Entry 6LF3 (X-ray diffraction, 3.20 A resolution); this record covers chains A and B.

# Chain A (and B)
Protein: Maltose/maltodextrin-binding periplasmic protein, Protein-tyrosine kinase 2-beta
Source organism: Escherichia coli (strain K12)
Notes: EC 2.7.10.2; chain B of this document is another copy of the same molecule, construct and numbering; everything in this record applies to it too
UniProt: chimeric construct of P0AEX9, Q14289: residues 2-367 from P0AEX9 (MALE_ECOLI) positions 27-392 (UniProt number = residue number + 25); residues 370-419 from Q14289 positions 790-839 (UniProt number = residue number + 420)
Sequence (419 residues; each row starts with the number of its first residue):
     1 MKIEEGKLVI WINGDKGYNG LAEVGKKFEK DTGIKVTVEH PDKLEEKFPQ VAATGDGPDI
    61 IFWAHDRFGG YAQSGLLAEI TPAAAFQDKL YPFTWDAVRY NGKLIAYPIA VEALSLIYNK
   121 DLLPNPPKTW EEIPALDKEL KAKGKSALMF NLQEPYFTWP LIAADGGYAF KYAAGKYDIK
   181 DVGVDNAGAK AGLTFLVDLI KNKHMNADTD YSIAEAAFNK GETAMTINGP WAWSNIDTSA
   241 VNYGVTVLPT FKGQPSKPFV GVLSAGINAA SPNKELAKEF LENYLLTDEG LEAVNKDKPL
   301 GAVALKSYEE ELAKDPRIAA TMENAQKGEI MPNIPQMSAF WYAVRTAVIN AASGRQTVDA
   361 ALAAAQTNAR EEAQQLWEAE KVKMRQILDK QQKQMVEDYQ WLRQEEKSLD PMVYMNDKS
Unresolved in the structure: 1-2, 372-419
Construct notes: initiating methionine (1); engineered mutation A83 (Asp108 in P0AEX9), A84 (Lys109 in P0AEX9), A173 (Glu198 in P0AEX9), A174 (Asn199 in P0AEX9), A240 (Lys265 in P0AEX9), A360 (Glu385 in P0AEX9), A363 (Lys388 in P0AEX9), A364 (Asp389 in P0AEX9); linker (368-369)
UniProt features mapped onto this chain:
  - modified residue: Y399 (Phosphotyrosine), Y414 (Phosphotyrosine), S419 (Phosphoserine)
From the paper describing this entry:
  - conformationally variable residues (loop rearrangement): A173 to K176
  - self-association interface (contacts with another copy of this molecule): K171 to D178

# Chain A / chain B interface
Contacting residue pairs (615; chain A residue first):
  I3(A) - N268(B)
  I3(A) - P272(B)
  E4(A) - N273(B)  hydrogen bond (backbone-side chain)
  E5(A) - P272(B)
  E5(A) - N273(B)
  G6(A) - N273(B)  hydrogen bond (backbone-side chain)
  K7(A) - N273(B)  hydrogen bond (backbone-side chain)
  L8(A) - N273(B)
  L8(A) - L276(B)
  L8(A) - F280(B)  hydrophobic
  I10(A) - F280(B)  hydrophobic
  D15(A) - W231(B)
  D15(A) - K298(B)
  K16(A) - W231(B)
  G17(A) - V294(B)
  G17(A) - D297(B)
  G17(A) - K298(B)
  Y18(A) - D297(B)  hydrogen bond (backbone-side chain)
  N19(A) - D297(B)  hydrogen bond (backbone-side chain)
  G20(A) - A293(B)
  G20(A) - D297(B)  hydrogen bond (backbone-side chain)
  L21(A) - F280(B)  hydrophobic
  L21(A) - L285(B)  hydrophobic
  L21(A) - V294(B)  hydrophobic
  V24(A) - F280(B)  hydrophobic
  V24(A) - Y284(B)
  V24(A) - G290(B)
  V24(A) - A293(B)  hydrophobic
  K27(A) - Y284(B)
  F28(A) - L276(B)
  F28(A) - E279(B)
  F28(A) - F280(B)  hydrophobic
  F28(A) - Y284(B)  hydrophobic
  D31(A) - Y284(B)  hydrogen bond
  T32(A) - Y284(B)
  I34(A) - L276(B)  hydrophobic
  E46(A) - Y342(B)  hydrogen bond
  G55(A) - A270(B)
  D56(A) - N268(B)  hydrogen bond (backbone-side chain)
  G57(A) - N268(B)
  P58(A) - N268(B)  hydrogen bond (backbone-side chain)
  D59(A) - I267(B)
  D59(A) - N268(B)  hydrogen bond (backbone-backbone)
  D59(A) - S271(B)  hydrogen bond
  D59(A) - N273(B)  hydrogen bond
  I60(A) - G266(B)
  I60(A) - A277(B)  hydrophobic
  I61(A) - S264(B)
  I61(A) - A265(B)
  I61(A) - G266(B)  hydrogen bond (backbone-backbone)
  F62(A) - S264(B)
  F62(A) - A265(B)  hydrophobic
  F62(A) - L285(B)  hydrophobic
  W63(A) - V262(B)
  W63(A) - L263(B)
  W63(A) - S264(B)  hydrogen bond (backbone-backbone)
  A64(A) - V262(B)
  H65(A) - V260(B)
  H65(A) - G261(B)
  H65(A) - V262(B)  hydrogen bond (backbone-backbone)
  H65(A) - S264(B)
  H65(A) - I330(B)
  H65(A) - M331(B)  hydrogen bond (side chain-backbone)
  H65(A) - N333(B)
  D66(A) - M331(B)
  D66(A) - P332(B)
  D66(A) - N333(B)
  D66(A) - I334(B)
  D66(A) - M337(B)
  D66(A) - W341(B)  hydrogen bond
  R67(A) - S338(B)
  R67(A) - Y342(B)
  F68(A) - S264(B)
  F68(A) - G266(B)
  G69(A) - N333(B)  hydrogen bond (backbone-backbone)
  G69(A) - P335(B)
  G70(A) - P335(B)
  Q73(A) - P335(B)
  G75(A) - A269(B)
  L76(A) - I267(B)
  L76(A) - N268(B)
  L76(A) - A269(B)  hydrogen bond (backbone-backbone)
  L77(A) - I267(B)
  L77(A) - A269(B)
  A78(A) - I267(B)  hydrogen bond (backbone-backbone)
  A78(A) - A269(B)
  A78(A) - K274(B)
  T81(A) - K278(B)  hydrogen bond (backbone-side chain)
  P82(A) - E282(B)
  F86(A) - E282(B)
  F86(A) - L286(B)  hydrophobic
  D88(A) - K306(B)  hydrogen bond (backbone-side chain)
  K89(A) - A304(B)
  K89(A) - L305(B)
  K89(A) - K306(B)  hydrogen bond (backbone-backbone)
  L90(A) - A304(B)
  L90(A) - K306(B)  hydrogen bond (backbone-side chain)
  Y91(A) - A304(B)  hydrogen bond (backbone-backbone)
  Y91(A) - K306(B)
  Y91(A) - E309(B)
  Y91(A) - E310(B)
  T94(A) - A304(B)
  A97(A) - V262(B)  hydrophobic
  A97(A) - N333(B)  hydrogen bond (backbone-side chain)
  V98(A) - S264(B)
  R99(A) - N333(B)  hydrogen bond (backbone-side chain)
  Y100(A) - N333(B)
  Y100(A) - P335(B)
  I105(A) - G266(B)
  A106(A) - A265(B)
  Y107(A) - S264(B)
  Y107(A) - A265(B)  hydrogen bond (backbone-backbone)
  Y107(A) - K278(B)
  Y107(A) - L281(B)  hydrophobic
  Y107(A) - E282(B)  hydrogen bond
  Y107(A) - L286(B)  hydrophobic
  P108(A) - V262(B)  hydrophobic
  P108(A) - L263(B)
  P108(A) - L286(B)
  P108(A) - A304(B)
  I109(A) - L263(B)  hydrogen bond (backbone-backbone)
  I109(A) - S264(B)
  I109(A) - A265(B)
  I109(A) - L285(B)  hydrophobic
  I109(A) - V303(B)
  I109(A) - A304(B)  hydrogen bond (backbone-backbone)
  A110(A) - G261(B)
  A110(A) - V262(B)
  A110(A) - L263(B)  hydrogen bond (backbone-backbone)
  A110(A) - L300(B)  hydrophobic
  A110(A) - A302(B)
  A110(A) - V303(B)  hydrophobic
  A110(A) - A304(B)
  V111(A) - V260(B)  hydrophobic
  V111(A) - G261(B)
  V111(A) - L300(B)
  V111(A) - G301(B)
  V111(A) - A302(B)  hydrogen bond (backbone-backbone)
  E112(A) - W231(B)
  E112(A) - V260(B)
  E112(A) - G261(B)  hydrogen bond (backbone-backbone)
  E112(A) - L263(B)
  E112(A) - L300(B)
  A113(A) - P230(B)
  A113(A) - T321(B)
  A113(A) - A325(B)  hydrophobic
  L114(A) - N228(B)
  L114(A) - G229(B)
  L114(A) - L248(B)
  L114(A) - N324(B)  hydrogen bond (backbone-side chain)
  S115(A) - T226(B)
  S115(A) - I227(B)
  S115(A) - N228(B)  hydrogen bond (backbone-backbone)
  S115(A) - V245(B)
  S115(A) - T246(B)
  S115(A) - L248(B)
  S115(A) - T321(B)
  S115(A) - N324(B)
  L116(A) - M225(B)  hydrophobic
  L116(A) - T226(B)
  L116(A) - G244(B)
  L116(A) - V245(B)
  L116(A) - T246(B)  hydrogen bond (backbone-backbone)
  L116(A) - V247(B)
  L116(A) - L248(B)
  L116(A) - P249(B)
  I117(A) - F218(B)
  I117(A) - M225(B)
  I117(A) - T226(B)  hydrogen bond (backbone-backbone)
  I117(A) - N228(B)
  I117(A) - Y243(B)  hydrophobic
  I117(A) - G244(B)
  Y118(A) - F218(B)
  Y118(A) - A224(B)
  Y118(A) - M225(B)  hydrophobic
  Y118(A) - Y243(B)
  Y118(A) - G244(B)  hydrogen bond (backbone-backbone)
  Y118(A) - T246(B)
  N119(A) - F218(B)
  N119(A) - G221(B)
  N119(A) - A224(B)  hydrogen bond (backbone-backbone)
  N119(A) - V241(B)
  N119(A) - N242(B)
  K120(A) - N242(B)  hydrogen bond (backbone-backbone)
  K120(A) - Y243(B)
  K120(A) - G244(B)
  D121(A) - N242(B)
  L122(A) - G221(B)
  L123(A) - A224(B)  hydrophobic
  L123(A) - M225(B)  hydrophobic
  P126(A) - T246(B)
  P127(A) - M225(B)
  P127(A) - P249(B)
  K128(A) - P249(B)
  K128(A) - T250(B)  hydrogen bond (backbone-backbone)
  T129(A) - P249(B)
  T129(A) - T250(B)  hydrogen bond (side chain-backbone)
  W130(A) - F195(B)
  W130(A) - I227(B)  hydrophobic
  W130(A) - P249(B)  hydrogen bond (side chain-backbone)
  W130(A) - T250(B)  hydrogen bond (backbone-backbone)
  W130(A) - F251(B)
  W130(A) - S256(B)  hydrogen bond
  E131(A) - T250(B)
  E131(A) - F251(B)
  E131(A) - K252(B)  hydrogen bond (side chain-backbone)
  P134(A) - L199(B)  hydrophobic
  P134(A) - H204(B)
  D137(A) - H204(B)  salt bridge
  K138(A) - H204(B)
  L140(A) - A224(B)  hydrophobic
  K141(A) - K203(B)  hydrogen bond (side chain-backbone)
  K145(A) - G221(B)  hydrogen bond (side chain-backbone)
  K145(A) - E222(B)
  S146(A) - E222(B)  hydrogen bond (backbone-backbone)
  S146(A) - T223(B)  hydrogen bond
  S146(A) - A224(B)  hydrogen bond (backbone-backbone)
  A147(A) - T223(B)
  A147(A) - A224(B)
  A147(A) - M225(B)  hydrogen bond (backbone-backbone)
  L148(A) - H204(B)
  L148(A) - M205(B)
  L148(A) - T223(B)  hydrogen bond (backbone-side chain)
  L148(A) - M225(B)
  L148(A) - T226(B)
  M149(A) - T209(B)
  M149(A) - I213(B)  hydrophobic
  M149(A) - A214(B)
  M149(A) - A217(B)  hydrophobic
  M149(A) - T223(B)  hydrogen bond (backbone-side chain)
  M149(A) - M225(B)  hydrogen bond (backbone-backbone)
  M149(A) - T226(B)  hydrogen bond (backbone-side chain)
  F150(A) - L196(B)  hydrophobic
  F150(A) - M205(B)  hydrophobic
  F150(A) - T209(B)
  F150(A) - A214(B)  hydrophobic
  F150(A) - T226(B)
  F150(A) - I227(B)
  N151(A) - D210(B)
  N151(A) - Y211(B)  hydrogen bond (side chain-backbone)
  N151(A) - A214(B)
  L152(A) - N206(B)
  L152(A) - T209(B)  hydrogen bond (backbone-backbone)
  Q153(A) - A207(B)
  Q153(A) - T209(B)
  Q153(A) - D210(B)
  Q153(A) - R345(B)
  Q153(A) - I349(B)
  E154(A) - R345(B)  salt bridge
  P155(A) - W341(B)  hydrophobic
  P155(A) - R345(B)
  Y156(A) - W231(B)  hydrophobic
  Y156(A) - F259(B)
  Y156(A) - W341(B)
  F157(A) - I227(B)
  F157(A) - N228(B)
  T158(A) - L196(B)
  T158(A) - V348(B)
  W159(A) - K257(B)
  W159(A) - F259(B)
  W159(A) - F340(B)  hydrophobic
  P160(A) - S256(B)
  P160(A) - K257(B)  hydrogen bond (backbone-backbone)
  P160(A) - P258(B)  hydrophobic
  L161(A) - G192(B)
  L161(A) - L196(B)  hydrophobic
  L161(A) - F251(B)  hydrophobic
  I162(A) - G188(B)
  I162(A) - A189(B)
  I162(A) - L193(B)  hydrophobic
  I162(A) - V348(B)  hydrophobic
  A163(A) - K257(B)
  A164(A) - Q254(B)
  A164(A) - P255(B)
  A164(A) - S256(B)
  A164(A) - K257(B)  hydrogen bond (backbone-side chain)
  D165(A) - G188(B)
  D165(A) - A191(B)
  D165(A) - F251(B)
  D165(A) - K252(B)  salt bridge
  D165(A) - Q254(B)  hydrogen bond
  G166(A) - N186(B)  hydrogen bond (backbone-side chain)
  G167(A) - G183(B)
  G167(A) - N186(B)
  Y168(A) - D181(B)  hydrogen bond
  Y168(A) - V182(B)
  Y168(A) - G183(B)  hydrogen bond (backbone-backbone)
  Y168(A) - V184(B)  hydrogen bond (backbone-backbone)
  Y168(A) - N186(B)
  A169(A) - D181(B)
  A169(A) - V182(B)
  A169(A) - G183(B)  hydrogen bond (backbone-backbone)
  A169(A) - F340(B)  hydrophobic
  F170(A) - Y177(B)
  F170(A) - D178(B)
  F170(A) - I179(B)  hydrophobic
  F170(A) - D181(B)
  F170(A) - V182(B)  hydrophobic
  F170(A) - I334(B)  hydrophobic
  F170(A) - Q336(B)
  F170(A) - F340(B)  hydrophobic
  F170(A) - A369(B)
  K171(A) - Y177(B)
  K171(A) - D178(B)  hydrogen bond (backbone-backbone)
  K171(A) - D181(B)  hydrogen bond (backbone-backbone)
  Y172(A) - G175(B)
  Y172(A) - K176(B)
  Y172(A) - Y177(B)  hydrophobic
  A173(A) - G175(B)
  A173(A) - K176(B)  hydrogen bond (backbone-backbone)
  A174(A) - G175(B)
  G175(A) - Y172(B)
  G175(A) - A173(B)
  G175(A) - G175(B)
  K176(A) - Y172(B)
  K176(A) - A173(B)  hydrogen bond (backbone-backbone)
  Y177(A) - F170(B)
  Y177(A) - K171(B)
  D178(A) - F170(B)
  D178(A) - K171(B)  hydrogen bond (backbone-backbone)
  I179(A) - F170(B)  hydrophobic
  D181(A) - Y168(B)  hydrogen bond
  D181(A) - A169(B)
  D181(A) - F170(B)
  D181(A) - K171(B)  hydrogen bond (backbone-backbone)
  V182(A) - Y168(B)
  V182(A) - A169(B)
  V182(A) - F170(B)  hydrophobic
  G183(A) - G167(B)
  G183(A) - Y168(B)  hydrogen bond (backbone-backbone)
  G183(A) - A169(B)  hydrogen bond (backbone-backbone)
  V184(A) - Y168(B)
  N186(A) - G166(B)  hydrogen bond (side chain-backbone)
  N186(A) - G167(B)
  N186(A) - Y168(B)
  G188(A) - I162(B)
  G188(A) - D165(B)
  A189(A) - I162(B)
  A189(A) - G167(B)
  G192(A) - L161(B)
  F195(A) - W130(B)
  F195(A) - E131(B)
  F195(A) - L161(B)  hydrophobic
  L196(A) - F150(B)  hydrophobic
  L196(A) - T158(B)
  L199(A) - P134(B)  hydrophobic
  K203(A) - D137(B)
  K203(A) - K141(B)  hydrogen bond (backbone-side chain)
  H204(A) - P134(B)
  H204(A) - D137(B)  salt bridge
  H204(A) - K141(B)
  H204(A) - L148(B)
  M205(A) - L148(B)
  M205(A) - F150(B)  hydrophobic
  M205(A) - L152(B)  hydrophobic
  N206(A) - L152(B)
  A207(A) - Q153(B)  hydrogen bond (backbone-side chain)
  D208(A) - Q153(B)
  T209(A) - F150(B)
  T209(A) - L152(B)  hydrogen bond (backbone-backbone)
  T209(A) - Q153(B)  hydrogen bond (backbone-side chain)
  D210(A) - N151(B)
  D210(A) - Q153(B)
  Y211(A) - N151(B)
  I213(A) - M149(B)
  A214(A) - M149(B)
  A214(A) - F150(B)  hydrophobic
  A214(A) - N151(B)
  A217(A) - M149(B)  hydrophobic
  F218(A) - I117(B)
  F218(A) - Y118(B)
  F218(A) - N119(B)
  G221(A) - N119(B)
  G221(A) - L122(B)
  G221(A) - K145(B)  hydrogen bond (backbone-side chain)
  E222(A) - K145(B)
  E222(A) - S146(B)  hydrogen bond (backbone-backbone)
  T223(A) - L122(B)
  T223(A) - S146(B)  hydrogen bond (side chain-backbone)
  T223(A) - A147(B)  hydrogen bond (side chain-backbone)
  T223(A) - L148(B)  hydrogen bond (side chain-backbone)
  T223(A) - M149(B)  hydrogen bond (side chain-backbone)
  A224(A) - Y118(B)
  A224(A) - N119(B)  hydrogen bond (backbone-backbone)
  A224(A) - L140(B)  hydrophobic
  A224(A) - S146(B)  hydrogen bond (backbone-backbone)
  A224(A) - A147(B)  hydrogen bond (backbone-backbone)
  M225(A) - I117(B)
  M225(A) - L123(B)  hydrophobic
  M225(A) - P127(B)
  M225(A) - A147(B)  hydrogen bond (backbone-backbone)
  M225(A) - L148(B)
  M225(A) - M149(B)  hydrogen bond (backbone-backbone)
  T226(A) - L116(B)
  T226(A) - I117(B)  hydrogen bond (backbone-backbone)
  T226(A) - L148(B)
  T226(A) - M149(B)  hydrogen bond (side chain-backbone)
  T226(A) - F150(B)
  I227(A) - S115(B)
  I227(A) - L116(B)  hydrophobic
  I227(A) - W130(B)  hydrophobic
  I227(A) - F150(B)
  I227(A) - F157(B)
  N228(A) - L114(B)
  N228(A) - S115(B)  hydrogen bond (backbone-backbone)
  N228(A) - I117(B)
  N228(A) - F157(B)
  G229(A) - L114(B)
  P230(A) - A113(B)
  W231(A) - D15(B)
  W231(A) - K16(B)
  W233(A) - I117(B)
  V241(A) - N119(B)
  N242(A) - N119(B)
  N242(A) - K120(B)  hydrogen bond (backbone-backbone)
  N242(A) - D121(B)  hydrogen bond
  Y243(A) - I117(B)  hydrophobic
  Y243(A) - Y118(B)
  Y243(A) - K120(B)
  G244(A) - L116(B)
  G244(A) - I117(B)
  G244(A) - Y118(B)  hydrogen bond (backbone-backbone)
  G244(A) - K120(B)
  V245(A) - S115(B)
  V245(A) - L116(B)
  T246(A) - S115(B)
  T246(A) - L116(B)  hydrogen bond (backbone-backbone)
  T246(A) - Y118(B)
  T246(A) - P126(B)
  V247(A) - L116(B)
  L248(A) - L114(B)
  L248(A) - S115(B)
  L248(A) - L116(B)
  P249(A) - L116(B)
  P249(A) - P127(B)
  P249(A) - K128(B)
  P249(A) - T129(B)
  P249(A) - W130(B)  hydrogen bond (backbone-side chain)
  T250(A) - K128(B)  hydrogen bond (backbone-backbone)
  T250(A) - T129(B)
  T250(A) - W130(B)  hydrogen bond (backbone-backbone)
  T250(A) - E131(B)
  F251(A) - W130(B)
  F251(A) - E131(B)
  F251(A) - L161(B)  hydrophobic
  F251(A) - A164(B)  hydrophobic
  K252(A) - E131(B)  hydrogen bond (backbone-side chain)
  K252(A) - D165(B)  salt bridge
  Q254(A) - A164(B)
  P255(A) - A164(B)
  S256(A) - W130(B)  hydrogen bond
  S256(A) - P160(B)
  K257(A) - W159(B)
  K257(A) - P160(B)  hydrogen bond (backbone-backbone)
  K257(A) - A163(B)
  P258(A) - P160(B)  hydrophobic
  F259(A) - Y156(B)
  F259(A) - W159(B)
  F259(A) - A169(B)  hydrophobic
  V260(A) - H65(B)
  V260(A) - V111(B)  hydrophobic
  V260(A) - E112(B)
  G261(A) - H65(B)
  G261(A) - A110(B)
  G261(A) - V111(B)
  G261(A) - E112(B)  hydrogen bond (backbone-backbone)
  V262(A) - W63(B)
  V262(A) - A64(B)
  V262(A) - H65(B)  hydrogen bond (backbone-side chain)
  V262(A) - A97(B)  hydrophobic
  V262(A) - P108(B)  hydrophobic
  V262(A) - A110(B)
  V262(A) - V111(B)  hydrophobic
  L263(A) - W63(B)
  L263(A) - P108(B)
  L263(A) - I109(B)  hydrogen bond (backbone-backbone)
  L263(A) - A110(B)  hydrogen bond (backbone-backbone)
  L263(A) - E112(B)
  S264(A) - I61(B)
  S264(A) - F62(B)
  S264(A) - W63(B)  hydrogen bond (backbone-backbone)
  S264(A) - H65(B)
  S264(A) - F68(B)
  S264(A) - V98(B)
  S264(A) - Y107(B)
  S264(A) - I109(B)
  A265(A) - I60(B)  hydrophobic
  A265(A) - I61(B)
  A265(A) - F62(B)  hydrophobic
  A265(A) - A106(B)
  A265(A) - Y107(B)  hydrogen bond (backbone-backbone)
  G266(A) - I60(B)
  G266(A) - I61(B)  hydrogen bond (backbone-backbone)
  G266(A) - F68(B)
  G266(A) - I105(B)
  G266(A) - A106(B)
  I267(A) - D59(B)
  I267(A) - L76(B)
  I267(A) - L77(B)
  I267(A) - A78(B)  hydrogen bond (backbone-backbone)
  N268(A) - I3(B)
  N268(A) - D56(B)  hydrogen bond (side chain-backbone)
  N268(A) - P58(B)  hydrogen bond (side chain-backbone)
  N268(A) - D59(B)  hydrogen bond (backbone-backbone)
  N268(A) - L76(B)
  A269(A) - G75(B)
  A269(A) - L76(B)  hydrogen bond (backbone-backbone)
  A269(A) - L77(B)
  A269(A) - A78(B)
  A270(A) - G55(B)
  S271(A) - D59(B)  hydrogen bond
  P272(A) - E5(B)
  N273(A) - E4(B)  hydrogen bond (side chain-backbone)
  N273(A) - E5(B)
  N273(A) - G6(B)  hydrogen bond (side chain-backbone)
  N273(A) - K7(B)  hydrogen bond (side chain-backbone)
  N273(A) - L8(B)
  N273(A) - D59(B)  hydrogen bond
  K274(A) - A78(B)
  L276(A) - L8(B)
  A277(A) - I60(B)  hydrophobic
  K278(A) - T81(B)
  K278(A) - Y107(B)
  E279(A) - F28(B)
  F280(A) - L8(B)  hydrophobic
  F280(A) - I10(B)  hydrophobic
  F280(A) - L21(B)  hydrophobic
  F280(A) - V24(B)  hydrophobic
  F280(A) - F28(B)  hydrophobic
  L281(A) - F62(B)  hydrophobic
  L281(A) - Y107(B)  hydrophobic
  E282(A) - P82(B)
  E282(A) - F86(B)
  E282(A) - Y107(B)  hydrogen bond
  Y284(A) - V24(B)
  Y284(A) - K27(B)
  Y284(A) - F28(B)  hydrophobic
  Y284(A) - D31(B)  hydrogen bond
  Y284(A) - T32(B)
  L285(A) - L21(B)  hydrophobic
  L285(A) - F62(B)  hydrophobic
  L286(A) - F86(B)  hydrophobic
  L286(A) - K89(B)
  L286(A) - L90(B)  hydrophobic
  L286(A) - Y107(B)  hydrophobic
  L286(A) - P108(B)
  G290(A) - V24(B)
  L291(A) - I109(B)  hydrophobic
  A293(A) - G20(B)
  A293(A) - V24(B)  hydrophobic
  V294(A) - G17(B)
  V294(A) - L21(B)
  D297(A) - G17(B)
  D297(A) - Y18(B)
  D297(A) - N19(B)  hydrogen bond
  D297(A) - G20(B)  hydrogen bond (side chain-backbone)
  K298(A) - D15(B)
  K298(A) - K16(B)
  K298(A) - G17(B)
  L300(A) - A110(B)  hydrophobic
  L300(A) - V111(B)
  L300(A) - E112(B)
  G301(A) - V111(B)
  A302(A) - A110(B)
  A302(A) - V111(B)  hydrogen bond (backbone-backbone)
  V303(A) - I109(B)
  V303(A) - A110(B)  hydrophobic
  A304(A) - L90(B)
  A304(A) - Y91(B)  hydrogen bond (backbone-backbone)
  A304(A) - T94(B)
  A304(A) - P108(B)
  A304(A) - I109(B)  hydrogen bond (backbone-backbone)
  A304(A) - A110(B)
  L305(A) - K89(B)
  K306(A) - D88(B)  hydrogen bond (side chain-backbone)
  K306(A) - K89(B)  hydrogen bond (backbone-backbone)
  K306(A) - L90(B)  hydrogen bond (side chain-backbone)
  K306(A) - Y91(B)
  E309(A) - Y91(B)
  T321(A) - A113(B)
  T321(A) - S115(B)
  N324(A) - L114(B)  hydrogen bond (side chain-backbone)
  N324(A) - S115(B)  hydrogen bond
  A325(A) - A113(B)  hydrophobic
  I330(A) - H65(B)
  M331(A) - H65(B)  hydrogen bond (backbone-side chain)
  M331(A) - D66(B)
  P332(A) - D66(B)
  N333(A) - H65(B)
  N333(A) - D66(B)
  N333(A) - G69(B)  hydrogen bond (backbone-backbone)
  N333(A) - G70(B)
  N333(A) - A97(B)  hydrogen bond (side chain-backbone)
  N333(A) - R99(B)  hydrogen bond (side chain-backbone)
  N333(A) - Y100(B)
  P335(A) - G70(B)
  P335(A) - Q73(B)
  P335(A) - Y100(B)
  Q336(A) - F170(B)
  M337(A) - D66(B)
  F340(A) - W159(B)  hydrophobic
  F340(A) - A169(B)  hydrophobic
  F340(A) - F170(B)  hydrophobic
  W341(A) - D66(B)  hydrogen bond
  W341(A) - P155(B)  hydrophobic
  W341(A) - Y156(B)
  Y342(A) - E46(B)  hydrogen bond
  Y342(A) - R67(B)  hydrogen bond
  V344(A) - P155(B)  hydrophobic
  R345(A) - Q153(B)
  R345(A) - E154(B)  salt bridge
  R345(A) - P155(B)
  V348(A) - T158(B)
  V348(A) - I162(B)  hydrophobic
  A369(A) - F170(B)
Also at the interface, not in a pair above, chain A (246 interface residues in all): G25, A52, I80, Q87, P92, D96, I133, L136, A191, L193, I200, I236, E310, A320, M322, I334, S338
Also at the interface, not in a pair above, chain B (247 interface residues in all): E23, G25, I34, F48, A52, G57, Q87, P92, I133, L136, K138, A174, I200, D208, W233, I236, E289, L291, M322, V344

# Overview
246 residues of chain A and 247 residues of chain B are in contact; the contacts include 142 hydrogen bonds
and 6 salt bridges. Polar pairs include D137(A)-H204(B), E154(A)-R345(B) and D165(A)-K252(B). The paper
reports conformational variability at A173(A); a self-association interface involving K171(A).
Both chains are Maltose/maltodextrin-binding periplasmic protein, Protein-tyrosine kinase 2-beta (Escherichia
coli (strain K12)). Entry 6LF3 (3D domain-swapped dimer of the maltose-binding protein fused to a fragment of
the protein-tyrosine kinase 2-beta) was determined by X-ray diffraction together with 6LES from the same
study.
